Entry 9GB0 (electron microscopy, 3.23 A resolution); this record covers chains A and X of the 25 polymer chains in the assembly.

Chain A:
Name: gp49 - Major capsid protein
Source organism: Clostridioides difficile
UniProt: A0A031WA69 (A0A031WA69_CLODI); residues -55 to 289 here correspond to UniProt positions 1-345 (UniProt number = residue number + 56)
Sequence (345 residues; row label = number of the first residue in the row; numbers below 1 keep their minus sign (Met-55 is residue -55)):
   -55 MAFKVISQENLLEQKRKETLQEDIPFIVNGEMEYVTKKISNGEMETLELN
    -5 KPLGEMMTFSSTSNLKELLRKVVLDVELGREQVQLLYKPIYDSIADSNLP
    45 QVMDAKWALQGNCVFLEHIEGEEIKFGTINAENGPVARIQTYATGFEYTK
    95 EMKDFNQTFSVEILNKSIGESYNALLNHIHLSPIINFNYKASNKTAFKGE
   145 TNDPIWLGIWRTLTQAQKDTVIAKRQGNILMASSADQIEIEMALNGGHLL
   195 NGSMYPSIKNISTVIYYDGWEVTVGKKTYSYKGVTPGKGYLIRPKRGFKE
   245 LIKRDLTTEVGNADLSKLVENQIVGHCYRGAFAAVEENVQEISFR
Unresolved in the structure: -55 to 0, 144, 288-289

Chain X:
Name: gp48 - Minor capsid protein
Source organism: Clostridioides difficile
UniProt: A0A031WAQ9 (A0A031WAQ9_CLODI); residues 1-127 here = UniProt positions 1-127
Sequence (127 residues; each row starts with the number of its first residue):
     1 MAFKGQPTPSTITQITRAKISDGKSVRVILSEGESTKTQQFYLINGFFGV
    51 AMQDGEKGDEVTLQIEQAEYETDNIVTSEAFEAGKLIYWDNTAKKFTTTS
   101 ASNRLVGRVTDGKDSNNVIWFILLPQQ
Unresolved in the structure: 1-2

Chain A / chain X interface:
Contacting residue pairs (52; chain A residue first):
  Glu61(A) with Arg27(X), hydrogen bond (backbone-side chain)
  Ile63(A) with Gln53(X); Glu60(X); Thr62(X)
  Glu64(A) with Gln53(X), hydrogen bond (backbone-side chain); Thr62(X), hydrogen bond (backbone-side chain)
  Gly65(A) with Met52(X); Thr62(X)
  Glu66(A) with Ser25(X); Arg27(X), salt bridge; Thr62(X)
  Glu67(A) with Ser21(X); Asp22(X); Gly23(X); Lys24(X); Ser25(X), hydrogen bond (backbone-side chain)
  Ile68(A) with Ser21(X), hydrogen bond (backbone-side chain)
  Lys69(A) with Ile20(X); Arg27(X)
  Phe70(A) with Arg17(X); Lys19(X); Ile20(X), hydrogen bond (backbone-backbone); Ser21(X); Asp22(X)
  Gly71(A) with Arg17(X), hydrogen bond (backbone-side chain)
  Thr72(A) with Ile15(X); Arg17(X), hydrogen bond
  Ile73(A) with Ile15(X)
  Asn74(A) with Ile12(X); Thr13(X); Gln14(X), hydrogen bond
  Ala75(A) with Ile12(X); Thr13(X), hydrogen bond (backbone-backbone)
  Glu76(A) with Ser10(X), hydrogen bond; Thr11(X); Ile12(X)
  Asn77(A) with Ser10(X); Thr11(X), hydrogen bond (backbone-backbone)
  Pro79(A) with Thr8(X)
  Ile166(A) with Lys4(X)
  Ala167(A) with Gly5(X)
  Lys168(A) with Lys4(X); Gly5(X)
  Arg237(A) with Gly5(X), hydrogen bond (side chain-backbone); Pro7(X)
  Arg240(A) with Pro7(X)
  Gly241(A) with Pro7(X)
  Glu280(A) with Gln6(X); Pro7(X); Thr8(X); Pro9(X)
  Glu281(A) with Pro7(X)
Other interface residues (no listed pair), chain A (29 interface residues in all): Gln54, Asn56, Phe276, Ala278
Other interface residues (no listed pair), chain X (26 interface residues in all): Val61

In short:
The interface between chain A and chain X involves 29 residues on one side and 26 on the other, with 13
hydrogen bonds and 1 salt bridge. Among the polar pairs are Glu66(A)-Arg27(X), Glu61(A)-Arg27(X) and
Glu64(A)-Gln53(X).
Chain A is gp49 - Major capsid protein and chain X is gp48 - Minor capsid protein, both from Clostridioides
difficile; the structure, Extended phiCD508 portal adjacent capsid, was determined by electron microscopy
together with 9G8S, 9GB1, 9GB2, 9GB5 and 9GB7 from the same study.
